2OKD - chains A and C of the 3 polymer chains in the assembly; structure by X-ray diffraction, 2.40 A resolution.

# Chain A (and C)
Molecule: Deoxyuridine 5'-triphosphate nucleotidohydrolase
Organism: Vaccinia virus
Notes: EC 3.6.1.23; chain C of this document is another copy of the same molecule, construct and numbering; everything in this record applies to it too
Sequence (147 residues; each row starts with the number of its first residue):
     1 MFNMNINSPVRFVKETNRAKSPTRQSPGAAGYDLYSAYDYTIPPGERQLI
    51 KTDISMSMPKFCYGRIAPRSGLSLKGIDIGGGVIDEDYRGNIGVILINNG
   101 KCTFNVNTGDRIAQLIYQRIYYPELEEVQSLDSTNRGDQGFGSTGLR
Not modelled in the structure: 1-8, 133-147 (chain C: 1-6, 132-147)
Construct notes: engineered mutation Gly28 (Phe in 29692147)

# How chain A and chain C interact
Pairs across the interface - 70 pairs, chain A then chain C:
  Gly45(A) with Lys101(C)
  Glu46(A) with Lys101(C)
  Arg47(A) with Ser73(C), hydrogen bond (side chain-backbone); Gly76(C); Asp78(C), salt bridge; Asn99(C)
  Leu49(A) with Leu74(C), hydrophobic
  Tyr63(A) with Ala30(C), hydrophobic; Arg65(C), hydrogen bond; Ile116(C); Gln118(C), hydrogen bond
  Arg65(A) with Arg65(C)
  Gly81(A) with Pro68(C); Ser73(C)
  Val83(A) with Ala30(C), hydrophobic; Arg65(C); Ala67(C), hydrophobic; Gln114(C); Ile116(C), hydrophobic
  Asp85(A) with Gly28(C); Ala29(C); Ala30(C), hydrogen bond (side chain-backbone)
  Glu86(A) with Gly28(C), hydrogen bond (backbone-backbone)
  Asp87(A) with Ser26(C), hydrogen bond; Gly28(C), hydrogen bond (side chain-backbone); Ala29(C)
  Ile95(A) with Leu74(C), hydrophobic
  Ile97(A) with Asp78(C)
  Gln118(A) with Gln118(C)
  Arg119(A) with Arg119(C), hydrogen bond (backbone-backbone)
  Ile120(A) with Ala30(C); Ile116(C), hydrophobic; Tyr117(C); Arg119(C)
  Tyr121(A) with Asn7(C); Ser8(C), hydrogen bond (side chain-backbone); Pro59(C), hydrophobic; Tyr117(C), hydrogen bond (backbone-backbone)
  Tyr122(A) with Arg24(C); Gly28(C); Ala29(C); Ala30(C); Tyr32(C)
  Pro123(A) with Val10(C), hydrophobic; Tyr32(C), hydrogen bond (backbone-side chain); Tyr117(C)
  Glu124(A) with Pro9(C); Val10(C), hydrogen bond (backbone-backbone)
  Leu125(A) with Val10(C); Phe12(C), hydrophobic; Pro22(C), hydrophobic; Tyr32(C), hydrophobic; Tyr117(C)
  Glu126(A) with Pro9(C); Val10(C), hydrogen bond (backbone-backbone); Arg11(C); Phe12(C), hydrogen bond (backbone-backbone)
  Glu127(A) with Phe12(C); Lys14(C)
  Val128(A) with Arg11(C); Phe12(C), hydrogen bond (backbone-backbone); Val13(C), hydrophobic
  Gln129(A) with Val13(C)
  Ser130(A) with Val13(C)
  Leu131(A) with Arg11(C); Val13(C), hydrophobic; Ser55(C); Met56(C); Ser57(C)
  Asp132(A) with Arg89(C), salt bridge
Also at the interface, not in a pair above, chain A (30 interface residues in all): Gly80, Gly82
Also at the interface, not in a pair above, chain C (39 interface residues in all): Ser21, Pro27, Cys62, Ser70, Ile77

# Overview
The interface between chain A and chain C involves 30 residues on one side and 39 on the other, with 15
hydrogen bonds and 2 salt bridges. Polar pairs include Arg47(A)-Asp78(C), Asp132(A)-Arg89(C) and
Arg47(A)-Ser73(C).
Chain A and chain C are both Deoxyuridine 5'-triphosphate nucleotidohydrolase (Vaccinia virus); the structure,
High Resolution Crystal Structures of Vaccinia Virus dUTPase, was determined by X-ray diffraction (same
publication as 2OKB, 2OKE, 2OL0 and 2OL1).
